6H7V - chain A; structure by X-ray diffraction, 2.54 A resolution.

== Chain A ==
Molecule: Ligand-gated channel protein
From: Acinetobacter baumannii (strain ATCC 19606 / DSM 30007 / CIP 70.34 / JCM 6841 / NBRC 109757 / NCIMB 12457 / NCTC 12156 / 81)
UniProt: D0CC21 (D0CC21_ACIB2); residues 1-703 here correspond to UniProt positions 64-766 (UniProt number = residue number + 63)
Amino-acid sequence (706 residues; row label = number of the first residue in the row; numbers below 1 keep their minus sign (Gly-2 is residue -2)):
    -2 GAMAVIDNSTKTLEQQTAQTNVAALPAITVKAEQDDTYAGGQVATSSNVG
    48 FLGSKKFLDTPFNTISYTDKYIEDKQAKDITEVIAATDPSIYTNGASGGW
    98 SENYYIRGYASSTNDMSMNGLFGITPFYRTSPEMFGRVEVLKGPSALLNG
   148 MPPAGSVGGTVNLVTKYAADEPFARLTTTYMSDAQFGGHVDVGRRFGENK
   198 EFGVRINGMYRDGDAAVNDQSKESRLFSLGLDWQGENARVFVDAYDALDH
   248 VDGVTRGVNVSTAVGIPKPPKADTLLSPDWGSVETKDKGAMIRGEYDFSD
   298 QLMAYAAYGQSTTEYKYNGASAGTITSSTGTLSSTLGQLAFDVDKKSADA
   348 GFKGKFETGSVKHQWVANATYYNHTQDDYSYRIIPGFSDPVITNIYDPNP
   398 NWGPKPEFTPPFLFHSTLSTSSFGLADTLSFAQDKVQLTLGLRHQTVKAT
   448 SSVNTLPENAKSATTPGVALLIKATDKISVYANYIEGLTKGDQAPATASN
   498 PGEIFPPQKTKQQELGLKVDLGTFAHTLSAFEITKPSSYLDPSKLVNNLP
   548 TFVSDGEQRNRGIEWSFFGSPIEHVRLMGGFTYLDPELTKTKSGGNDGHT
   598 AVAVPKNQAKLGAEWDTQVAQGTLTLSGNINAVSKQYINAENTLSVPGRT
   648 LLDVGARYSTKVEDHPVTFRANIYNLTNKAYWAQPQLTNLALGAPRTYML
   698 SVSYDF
Disordered / not traced: -2 to 31
Modified residues: Mse0 (selenomethionine); Mse113, Mse115, Mse131, Mse148, Mse178, Mse206, Mse288, Mse300, Mse575, Mse696 (selenomethionine; parent Met)
Sequence notes: expression tag (-2 to 0); conflict Ser377 (Gly440 in D0CC21)

== Overview ==
Chain A is Ligand-gated channel protein (Acinetobacter baumannii (strain ATCC 19606 / DSM 30007 / CIP 70.34 /
JCM 6841 / NBRC 109757 / NCIMB 12457 / NCTC 12156 / 81)); the structure, Crystal structure of BauA, the Ferric
preacinetobactin receptor from Acinetobacter baumannii, was determined by X-ray diffraction together with 6H7F
and 6HCP from the same study.
